1BHW - chains B and C of the 4 polymer chains in the assembly; structure by X-ray diffraction, 4.10 A resolution (low resolution: residue-level contacts below are approximate; hydrogen-bond / salt-bridge calls are withheld).

== Chain B (and C) ==
Molecule: Xylose isomerase
From: Actinoplanes missouriensis
Notes: EC 5.3.1.5; engineered mutation(s): H220N; chain C of this document is another copy of the same molecule, construct and numbering; everything in this record applies to it too
Reference sequence: P12851 (XYLA_ACTMI); residues 2-394 here correspond to UniProt positions 1-393 (UniProt number = residue number - 1)
Chain sequence (393 residues; row label = number of the first residue in the row):
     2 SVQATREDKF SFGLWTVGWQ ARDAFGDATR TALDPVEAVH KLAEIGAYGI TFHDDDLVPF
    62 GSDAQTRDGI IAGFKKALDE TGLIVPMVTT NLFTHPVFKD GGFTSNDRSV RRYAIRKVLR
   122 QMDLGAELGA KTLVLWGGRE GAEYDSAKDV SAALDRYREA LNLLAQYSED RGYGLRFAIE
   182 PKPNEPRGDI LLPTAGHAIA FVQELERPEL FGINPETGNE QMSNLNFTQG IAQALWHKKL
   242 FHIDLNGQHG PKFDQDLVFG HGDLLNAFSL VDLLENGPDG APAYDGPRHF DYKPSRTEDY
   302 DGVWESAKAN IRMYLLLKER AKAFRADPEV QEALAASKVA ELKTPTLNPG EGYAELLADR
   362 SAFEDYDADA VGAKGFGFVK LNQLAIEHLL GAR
Disordered / not traced: 2
Sequence notes: conflict Asn220 (His219 in P12851)

== How chain B and chain C interact ==
Contacting residue pairs (75; chain B residue first):
  Asn225(B) - His250(C)
  Asn225(B) - Gly251(C)
  Asn225(B) - Pro252(C)
  Asn225(B) - Lys253(C)
  His250(B) - Asn225(C)
  Gly251(B) - Asn225(C)
  Pro252(B) - Asn225(C)
  Pro252(B) - Pro252(C)
  Lys253(B) - Asn225(C)
  Gly261(B) - Leu266(C)
  His262(B) - Leu266(C)
  His262(B) - Asn383(C)
  His262(B) - Gln384(C)
  His262(B) - Ile387(C)
  Gly263(B) - Leu266(C)
  Leu265(B) - Leu265(C)
  Leu265(B) - Leu266(C)
  Leu265(B) - Leu390(C)
  Leu266(B) - Gly261(C)
  Leu266(B) - His262(C)
  Leu266(B) - Gly263(C)
  Leu266(B) - Leu265(C)
  Thr298(B) - Gly376(C)
  Thr298(B) - Phe377(C)
  Thr298(B) - Phe379(C)
  Glu299(B) - Gly376(C)
  Glu299(B) - Gly378(C)
  Glu299(B) - Phe379(C)
  Glu299(B) - Val380(C)
  Asp300(B) - Ala374(C)
  Asp300(B) - Gly376(C)
  Glu306(B) - Lys381(C)
  Ser307(B) - Val380(C)
  Ala310(B) - Gln384(C)
  Arg313(B) - Glu388(C)
  Met314(B) - Gln384(C)
  Met314(B) - Ile387(C)
  Leu317(B) - Glu388(C)
  Leu317(B) - Ala393(C)
  Arg321(B) - Leu391(C)
  Arg321(B) - Gly392(C)
  Arg321(B) - Ala393(C)
  Ala374(B) - Asp300(C)
  Gly376(B) - Thr298(C)
  Gly376(B) - Glu299(C)
  Gly376(B) - Asp300(C)
  Phe377(B) - Thr298(C)
  Gly378(B) - Glu299(C)
  Phe379(B) - Thr298(C)
  Phe379(B) - Glu299(C)
  Val380(B) - Val259(C)
  Val380(B) - Glu299(C)
  Val380(B) - Ser307(C)
  Lys381(B) - Glu306(C)
  Asn383(B) - His262(C)
  Gln384(B) - His262(C)
  Gln384(B) - Ala310(C)
  Gln384(B) - Arg313(C)
  Gln384(B) - Met314(C)
  Ile387(B) - Gly261(C)
  Ile387(B) - His262(C)
  Ile387(B) - Met314(C)
  Glu388(B) - Arg313(C)
  Glu388(B) - Leu317(C)
  Leu390(B) - Leu265(C)
  Leu390(B) - Leu391(C)
  Leu391(B) - Leu317(C)
  Leu391(B) - Arg321(C)
  Leu391(B) - Leu390(C)
  Leu391(B) - Leu391(C)
  Leu391(B) - Gly392(C)
  Gly392(B) - Arg321(C)
  Gly392(B) - Leu391(C)
  Ala393(B) - Leu317(C)
  Ala393(B) - Arg321(C)
Other interface residues (no listed pair), chain B (42 interface residues in all): Thr30, Val259, Asp264, Ser296, Leu318, Gly373, Lys375
Other interface residues (no listed pair), chain C (42 interface residues in all): Thr30, Asp264, Ser296, Leu318, Gly373, Lys375

== Summary ==
The chain B/chain C interface involves 42 residues from each chain.
Both chains are Xylose isomerase (Actinoplanes missouriensis). Entry 1BHW (Low temperature middle resolution
structure of xylose isomerase from masc data) was determined by X-ray diffraction (same publication as 1BHY
and 1BHZ).
